Entry 2FG8 (X-ray diffraction, 2.50 A resolution); this record covers chains A and D of the 8 polymer chains in the assembly.

[Chain A (and D)]
Name: Ferritin light chain
From: Homo sapiens
Notes: chain D of this document is another copy of the same molecule, construct and numbering; everything in this record applies to it too
UniProt: P02792 (FRIL_HUMAN); residues 5-178 here correspond to UniProt positions 1-174 (UniProt number = residue number - 4)
Amino-acid sequence (174 residues; numbered 5 to 178; the number before each row is that of its first residue):
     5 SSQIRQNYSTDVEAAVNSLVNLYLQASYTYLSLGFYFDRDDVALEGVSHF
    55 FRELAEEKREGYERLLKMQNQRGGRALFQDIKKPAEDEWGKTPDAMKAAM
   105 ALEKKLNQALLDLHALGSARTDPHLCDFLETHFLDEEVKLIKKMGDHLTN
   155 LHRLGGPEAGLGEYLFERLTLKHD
Metal / ion sites: Cs+ site 1: Asp131, Glu134 (shared with 2 residues of chain B; 2 residues of chain C); Cs+ site 2: Asp131, Thr135 (shared with 1 residue of chain C); Cs+ site 3: Glu134 (shared with 1 residue of chain B; 1 residue of chain C)

[Chain A / chain D interface]
Contacting residue pairs (58):
  Ser6(A) - Asp44(D)  hydrogen bond
  Gln7(A) - Asp44(D)  hydrogen bond
  Ile8(A) - Asp44(D)
  Leu28(A) - Tyr32(D)
  Tyr32(A) - Leu28(D)
  Tyr32(A) - Phe82(D)
  Tyr32(A) - Gln83(D)  hydrogen bond (side chain-backbone)
  Tyr32(A) - Ile85(D)  hydrophobic
  Leu35(A) - Glu67(D)
  Ser36(A) - Phe82(D)
  Phe39(A) - Glu67(D)
  Phe39(A) - Leu70(D)  hydrophobic
  Phe39(A) - Lys71(D)
  Phe39(A) - Asn74(D)  hydrogen bond (backbone-side chain)
  Asp42(A) - Lys71(D)  salt bridge
  Asp42(A) - Asn74(D)  hydrogen bond
  Arg43(A) - Asn74(D)
  Arg43(A) - Arg79(D)
  Asp44(A) - Ser5(D)
  Asp44(A) - Ser6(D)
  Asp44(A) - Ile8(D)
  Asp44(A) - Arg79(D)  salt bridge
  Asp45(A) - Ser5(D)
  Asp45(A) - Arg79(D)  salt bridge
  Arg56(A) - Glu67(D)  salt bridge
  Arg56(A) - Lys71(D)
  Arg63(A) - Arg63(D)
  Tyr66(A) - Leu35(D)  hydrophobic
  Glu67(A) - Phe39(D)
  Glu67(A) - Arg56(D)  salt bridge
  Leu70(A) - Phe39(D)  hydrophobic
  Lys71(A) - Phe39(D)
  Lys71(A) - Asp42(D)
  Asn74(A) - Phe39(D)  hydrogen bond (side chain-backbone)
  Asn74(A) - Asp42(D)  hydrogen bond (side chain-backbone)
  Asn74(A) - Arg43(D)
  Arg79(A) - Arg43(D)
  Arg79(A) - Asp44(D)  salt bridge
  Arg79(A) - Asp45(D)  salt bridge
  Phe82(A) - Tyr32(D)  hydrophobic
  Phe82(A) - Leu35(D)  hydrophobic
  Phe82(A) - Ser36(D)
  Phe82(A) - Lys87(D)
  Phe82(A) - Pro88(D)
  Gln83(A) - Tyr32(D)  hydrogen bond (backbone-side chain)
  Gln83(A) - Lys87(D)
  Asp84(A) - Ile85(D)
  Asp84(A) - Lys86(D)  salt bridge
  Asp84(A) - Lys87(D)  hydrogen bond (side chain-backbone)
  Ile85(A) - Tyr32(D)  hydrophobic
  Ile85(A) - Asp84(D)
  Ile85(A) - Ile85(D)  hydrogen bond (backbone-backbone)
  Lys86(A) - Asp84(D)  salt bridge
  Lys87(A) - Phe82(D)
  Lys87(A) - Gln83(D)
  Lys87(A) - Asp84(D)  hydrogen bond (backbone-side chain)
  Asp91(A) - Leu81(D)
  Asp91(A) - Phe82(D)
Also at the interface, not in a pair above, chain A (29 interface residues in all): Asn25, Pro88
Also at the interface, not in a pair above, chain D (32 interface residues in all): Gln7, Tyr66, Gly77, Ala80, Asp91

[In short]
29 residues of chain A and 32 residues of chain D are in contact, with 11 hydrogen bonds and 9 salt bridges.
Among the polar pairs are Asp42(A)-Lys71(D), Asp44(A)-Arg79(D) and Asp45(A)-Arg79(D). Asp131(A) and Glu134(A)
form the Cs+ site 1.
Both chains are Ferritin light chain (Homo sapiens). Entry 2FG8 (Structure of Human Ferritin L Chain) was
determined by X-ray diffraction, deposited together with 2FFX and 2FG4.
